PDB entry 5L5D | X-ray diffraction, 2.80 A resolution | chains M and b of the 28 polymer chains in the assembly

[Chain M]
Molecule: Proteasome subunit beta type-7
From: Saccharomyces cerevisiae (strain ATCC 204508 / S288c)
Notes: EC 3.4.25.1
Reference sequence: P30657 (PSB7_YEAST); residues -12 to 233 here correspond to UniProt positions 21-266 (UniProt number = residue number + 33)
Sequence (246 residues; row label = number of the first residue in the row; numbers below 1 keep their minus sign (Thr-12 is residue -12)):
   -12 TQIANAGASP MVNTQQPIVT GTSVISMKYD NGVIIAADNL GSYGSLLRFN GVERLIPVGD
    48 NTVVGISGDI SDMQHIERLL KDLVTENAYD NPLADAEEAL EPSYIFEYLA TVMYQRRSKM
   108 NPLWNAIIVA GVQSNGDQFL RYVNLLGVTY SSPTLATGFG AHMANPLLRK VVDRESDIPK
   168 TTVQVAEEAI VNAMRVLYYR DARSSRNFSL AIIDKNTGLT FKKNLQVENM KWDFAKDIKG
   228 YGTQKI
Unresolved in the structure: -12 to 0

[Chain b]
Molecule: Proteasome subunit beta type-1
From: Saccharomyces cerevisiae (strain ATCC 204508 / S288c)
Notes: EC 3.4.25.1
Reference sequence: P38624 (PSB1_YEAST); residues 1-196 here correspond to UniProt positions 20-215 (UniProt number = residue number + 19)
Sequence (196 residues; each row starts with the number of its first residue):
     1 TSIMAVTFKD GVILGADSRT TTGAYIANRV TDKLTRVHDK IWCCRSGSAA DTQAIADIVQ
    61 YHLELYTSQY GTPSTETAAS VFKELCYENK DNLTAGIIVA GYDDKNKGEV YTIPLGGSVH
   121 KLPYAIAGSG STFIYGYCDK NFRENMSKEE TVDFIKHSLS QAIKWDGSSG GVIRMVVLTA
   181 AGVERLIFYP DEYEQL
Glycans and other covalent adducts: compound 04C linked to Thr1
Residues lining bound ligands: 04C (1,2,4-trideoxy-4-methyl-2-{[N-(morpholin-4-ylacetyl)-L-alanyl-O-methyl-L-tyrosyl]amino}-1-phenyl-D-xylitol): Arg19, Thr20, Thr21, Thr22, Thr31, Lys33, Arg45, Ser46, Gly47, Ser48, Ala49, Thr94, Ser129, Ser168
Swiss-Prot annotation at these positions:
  - active site: Thr1 (Nucleophile)

[How chain M and chain b interact]
Residue-residue contacts - 62 pairs, chain M then chain b:
  Ser32(M) with Trp165(b); Asp166(b); Gly167(b), hydrogen bond (backbone-backbone)
  Leu33(M) with Phe133(b), hydrophobic; Trp165(b)
  Leu34(M) with Lys164(b); Trp165(b), hydrogen bond (backbone-backbone); Gly167(b)
  Arg35(M) with Trp165(b)
  Phe146(M) with Ala24(b), hydrophobic; Tyr25(b)
  Tyr185(M) with Glu194(b), hydrogen bond
  Tyr186(M) with Ile26(b); Arg29(b)
  Arg187(M) with Ala24(b); Tyr25(b); Ile26(b), hydrogen bond (backbone-backbone); Ala27(b), hydrogen bond (side chain-backbone); Asn28(b); Arg29(b)
  Asp188(M) with Ala24(b); Ile26(b)
  Ala189(M) with Arg19(b); Ala24(b), hydrogen bond (backbone-backbone); Ile26(b); Gly167(b)
  Arg190(M) with Gly167(b); Ser168(b)
  Arg193(M) with Asp191(b), salt bridge; Glu194(b), salt bridge
  Lys218(M) with Arg29(b), hydrogen bond (backbone-side chain)
  Trp219(M) with Arg29(b); Gly171(b); Val172(b), hydrophobic; Tyr189(b); Pro190(b)
  Asp220(M) with Tyr189(b), hydrogen bond
  Phe221(M) with Arg29(b); Val30(b), hydrophobic
  Ala222(M) with Val30(b), hydrophobic; Arg174(b), hydrogen bond (backbone-side chain); Ile187(b), hydrophobic
  Lys223(M) with Ile187(b); Tyr189(b)
  Ile225(M) with Val30(b), hydrophobic; Arg174(b)
  Lys226(M) with Asp32(b)
  Gly227(M) with Asp32(b), hydrogen bond (backbone-side chain)
  Tyr228(M) with Thr35(b); Arg45(b); Gln53(b), hydrogen bond (side chain-backbone); Ala56(b); Asp57(b), hydrogen bond
  Gln231(M) with Asp32(b); Leu34(b); Thr35(b); Arg36(b), hydrogen bond (side chain-backbone); Trp42(b); Arg185(b)
  Ile233(M) with Arg36(b); Trp42(b); Arg185(b), hydrogen bond (backbone-side chain)
Also at the interface, not in a pair above, chain M (27 interface residues in all): Asn37, Met150, Met217
Also at the interface, not in a pair above, chain b (35 interface residues in all): Thr21, Gly23, Ile163

[Summary]
The interface between chain M and chain b involves 27 residues on one side and 35 on the other; the contacts
include 14 hydrogen bonds and 2 salt bridges. Polar contacts include Arg193(M)-Asp191(b), Arg193(M)-Glu194(b)
and Tyr185(M)-Glu194(b). Covalently linked compound 04C: at Thr1(b).
Chain M is Proteasome subunit beta type-7 and chain b is Proteasome subunit beta type-1, both from
Saccharomyces cerevisiae (strain ATCC 204508 / S288c); the structure, Yeast 20S proteasome with human beta5i
(1-138) and human beta6 (97-111; 118-133) in complex with ONX ..., was determined by X-ray diffraction
together with 5L52, 5L54, 5L55, 5L5A, 5L5B, 5L5E and 30 further entries from the same study.
